7ZIQ - chains AAA and BBB of the 5 polymer chains in the assembly; structure by X-ray diffraction, 1.90 A resolution.

Chain AAA (and BBB):
Name: Capsid protein VP1
From: Betapolyomavirus hominis
Notes: chain BBB of this document is another copy of the same molecule, construct and numbering; everything in this record applies to it too
Reference sequence: Q65613 (Q65613_POVBK); residues 30-300 here correspond to UniProt positions 31-301 (UniProt number = residue number + 1)
Amino-acid sequence (275 residues; numbered 26 to 300; the number before each row is that of its first residue):
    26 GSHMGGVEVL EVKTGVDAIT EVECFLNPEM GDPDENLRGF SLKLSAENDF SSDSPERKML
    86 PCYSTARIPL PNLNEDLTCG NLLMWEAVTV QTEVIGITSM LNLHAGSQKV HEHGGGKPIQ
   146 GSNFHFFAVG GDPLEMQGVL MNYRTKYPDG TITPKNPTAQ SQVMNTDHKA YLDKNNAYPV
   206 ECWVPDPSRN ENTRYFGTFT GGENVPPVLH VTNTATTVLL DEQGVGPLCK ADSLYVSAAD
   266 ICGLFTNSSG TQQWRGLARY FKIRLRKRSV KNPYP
Not modelled in the structure: 26-31, 101-106, 298-300 (chain BBB: 26-32, 39-42, 100-105, 298-300)
Differences from the reference sequence: expression tag (26-29)

How chain AAA and chain BBB interact:
Pairs across the interface - 117 pairs, chain AAA then chain BBB:
  E48(AAA) with S213(BBB)
  F50(AAA) with M189(BBB), hydrophobic; S213(BBB)
  N52(AAA) with V188(BBB); M189(BBB), hydrogen bond (side chain-backbone)
  P53(AAA) with V188(BBB), hydrophobic
  E60(AAA) with A184(BBB)
  N61(AAA) with Y168(BBB), hydrogen bond; R169(BBB); Q187(BBB), hydrogen bond (backbone-side chain)
  L62(AAA) with F75(BBB), hydrophobic; Q187(BBB)
  R63(AAA) with A184(BBB); Q185(BBB), hydrogen bond; Q187(BBB), hydrogen bond (backbone-side chain); V188(BBB)
  G64(AAA) with V188(BBB)
  F65(AAA) with M166(BBB); Q187(BBB)
  Q116(AAA) with P212(BBB)
  E118(AAA) with P212(BBB); Y220(BBB), hydrogen bond
  I120(AAA) with V164(BBB), hydrophobic; M189(BBB), hydrophobic; P212(BBB), hydrophobic
  G121(AAA) with V164(BBB); V209(BBB)
  I122(AAA) with V209(BBB); F224(BBB), hydrophobic
  T123(AAA) with Y88(BBB); F149(BBB); V205(BBB), hydrogen bond (side chain-backbone); E206(BBB); W208(BBB), hydrogen bond (side chain-backbone); V209(BBB)
  S124(AAA) with V164(BBB); L165(BBB); M166(BBB); E206(BBB)
  M125(AAA) with F224(BBB), hydrophobic
  L126(AAA) with V205(BBB), hydrophobic; E206(BBB); F224(BBB), hydrophobic; I266(BBB), hydrophobic; W279(BBB)
  N127(AAA) with D78(BBB); M166(BBB); T170(BBB); E206(BBB), hydrogen bond
  L128(AAA) with S70(BBB); W279(BBB), hydrophobic
  H129(AAA) with S70(BBB); A71(BBB); E72(BBB); N73(BBB), hydrogen bond (backbone-side chain); D78(BBB), salt bridge; P80(BBB); M84(BBB); L85(BBB); E206(BBB), salt bridge
  A130(AAA) with N73(BBB); F75(BBB); D78(BBB)
  G131(AAA) with N73(BBB), hydrogen bond (backbone-backbone); F75(BBB)
  S132(AAA) with E72(BBB)
  Q133(AAA) with E72(BBB)
  K134(AAA) with A71(BBB); E72(BBB), hydrogen bond (backbone-side chain)
  V135(AAA) with E228(BBB); Q277(BBB)
  H136(AAA) with T271(BBB); G275(BBB), hydrogen bond (side chain-backbone)
  H138(AAA) with S274(BBB), hydrogen bond (side chain-backbone); G275(BBB); T276(BBB)
  G139(AAA) with A71(BBB); G275(BBB); Q277(BBB)
  G140(AAA) with L69(BBB); S70(BBB); A71(BBB); Q277(BBB), hydrogen bond (backbone-side chain)
  G141(AAA) with A71(BBB)
  K142(AAA) with E228(BBB)
  P143(AAA) with S147(BBB); G227(BBB); E228(BBB)
  I144(AAA) with M166(BBB), hydrophobic
  Q145(AAA) with G227(BBB); E228(BBB), hydrogen bond (side chain-backbone)
  P231(AAA) with G226(BBB); V230(BBB), hydrophobic
  P232(AAA) with F224(BBB); T225(BBB); G226(BBB), hydrogen bond (backbone-backbone)
  V233(AAA) with F224(BBB)
  L234(AAA) with T223(BBB); F224(BBB), hydrogen bond (backbone-backbone)
  H235(AAA) with G222(BBB); T223(BBB), hydrogen bond
  V236(AAA) with F221(BBB); G222(BBB), hydrogen bond (backbone-backbone)
  T237(AAA) with Y220(BBB), hydrogen bond (side chain-backbone); F221(BBB)
  N238(AAA) with N215(BBB), hydrogen bond (side chain-backbone); T218(BBB), hydrogen bond (side chain-backbone); R219(BBB); Y220(BBB), hydrogen bond (side chain-backbone)
  T239(AAA) with R219(BBB); F221(BBB)
  S273(AAA) with E72(BBB)
  R280(AAA) with L165(BBB), hydrogen bond (side chain-backbone); Q187(BBB), hydrogen bond (side chain-backbone)
  A283(AAA) with M189(BBB), hydrophobic
  Y285(AAA) with P212(BBB), hydrogen bond (side chain-backbone); S213(BBB)
Interface residues without a listed pair, chain AAA (54 interface residues in all): E137, F270, L282, K287
Interface residues without a listed pair, chain BBB (57 interface residues in all): K142, Q162, N167, Y172, P210, D211, L269

In short:
54 residues of chain AAA face 57 of chain BBB across their interface; the contacts include 27 hydrogen bonds
and 2 salt bridges. Among the polar pairs are H129(AAA)-D78(BBB), H129(AAA)-E206(BBB) and N52(AAA)-M189(BBB).
Both chains are Capsid protein VP1 (Betapolyomavirus hominis). Entry 7ZIQ (BK Polyomavirus VP1 in complex with
6'-Sialyllactose glycomacromolecules (aromatic linker)) was determined by X-ray diffraction, deposited
together with 7ZIL, 7ZIM, 7ZIN, 7ZIO and 7ZIP.
